PDB entry 9DKM | electron microscopy, 3.40 A resolution | chains A and B of the 3 polymer chains in the assembly

== Chain A ==
Protein: Dynein heavy chain, cytoplasmic
From: Saccharomyces cerevisiae
Reference sequence: P36022 (DYHC_YEAST); the construct has insertions or renumbered stretches relative to UniProt, so the offset changes along the chain: 1221-1494 = UniProt 1219-1492; 1510-4092 = UniProt 1510-4092
Chain sequence (2875 residues; each row starts with the number of its first residue; note: 15 numbers in that range are skipped by the numbering (no residue carries them; nothing is unmodelled there); a row labelled like 1494A-1494Q holds insertion residues (1494A, then the next letters in order)):
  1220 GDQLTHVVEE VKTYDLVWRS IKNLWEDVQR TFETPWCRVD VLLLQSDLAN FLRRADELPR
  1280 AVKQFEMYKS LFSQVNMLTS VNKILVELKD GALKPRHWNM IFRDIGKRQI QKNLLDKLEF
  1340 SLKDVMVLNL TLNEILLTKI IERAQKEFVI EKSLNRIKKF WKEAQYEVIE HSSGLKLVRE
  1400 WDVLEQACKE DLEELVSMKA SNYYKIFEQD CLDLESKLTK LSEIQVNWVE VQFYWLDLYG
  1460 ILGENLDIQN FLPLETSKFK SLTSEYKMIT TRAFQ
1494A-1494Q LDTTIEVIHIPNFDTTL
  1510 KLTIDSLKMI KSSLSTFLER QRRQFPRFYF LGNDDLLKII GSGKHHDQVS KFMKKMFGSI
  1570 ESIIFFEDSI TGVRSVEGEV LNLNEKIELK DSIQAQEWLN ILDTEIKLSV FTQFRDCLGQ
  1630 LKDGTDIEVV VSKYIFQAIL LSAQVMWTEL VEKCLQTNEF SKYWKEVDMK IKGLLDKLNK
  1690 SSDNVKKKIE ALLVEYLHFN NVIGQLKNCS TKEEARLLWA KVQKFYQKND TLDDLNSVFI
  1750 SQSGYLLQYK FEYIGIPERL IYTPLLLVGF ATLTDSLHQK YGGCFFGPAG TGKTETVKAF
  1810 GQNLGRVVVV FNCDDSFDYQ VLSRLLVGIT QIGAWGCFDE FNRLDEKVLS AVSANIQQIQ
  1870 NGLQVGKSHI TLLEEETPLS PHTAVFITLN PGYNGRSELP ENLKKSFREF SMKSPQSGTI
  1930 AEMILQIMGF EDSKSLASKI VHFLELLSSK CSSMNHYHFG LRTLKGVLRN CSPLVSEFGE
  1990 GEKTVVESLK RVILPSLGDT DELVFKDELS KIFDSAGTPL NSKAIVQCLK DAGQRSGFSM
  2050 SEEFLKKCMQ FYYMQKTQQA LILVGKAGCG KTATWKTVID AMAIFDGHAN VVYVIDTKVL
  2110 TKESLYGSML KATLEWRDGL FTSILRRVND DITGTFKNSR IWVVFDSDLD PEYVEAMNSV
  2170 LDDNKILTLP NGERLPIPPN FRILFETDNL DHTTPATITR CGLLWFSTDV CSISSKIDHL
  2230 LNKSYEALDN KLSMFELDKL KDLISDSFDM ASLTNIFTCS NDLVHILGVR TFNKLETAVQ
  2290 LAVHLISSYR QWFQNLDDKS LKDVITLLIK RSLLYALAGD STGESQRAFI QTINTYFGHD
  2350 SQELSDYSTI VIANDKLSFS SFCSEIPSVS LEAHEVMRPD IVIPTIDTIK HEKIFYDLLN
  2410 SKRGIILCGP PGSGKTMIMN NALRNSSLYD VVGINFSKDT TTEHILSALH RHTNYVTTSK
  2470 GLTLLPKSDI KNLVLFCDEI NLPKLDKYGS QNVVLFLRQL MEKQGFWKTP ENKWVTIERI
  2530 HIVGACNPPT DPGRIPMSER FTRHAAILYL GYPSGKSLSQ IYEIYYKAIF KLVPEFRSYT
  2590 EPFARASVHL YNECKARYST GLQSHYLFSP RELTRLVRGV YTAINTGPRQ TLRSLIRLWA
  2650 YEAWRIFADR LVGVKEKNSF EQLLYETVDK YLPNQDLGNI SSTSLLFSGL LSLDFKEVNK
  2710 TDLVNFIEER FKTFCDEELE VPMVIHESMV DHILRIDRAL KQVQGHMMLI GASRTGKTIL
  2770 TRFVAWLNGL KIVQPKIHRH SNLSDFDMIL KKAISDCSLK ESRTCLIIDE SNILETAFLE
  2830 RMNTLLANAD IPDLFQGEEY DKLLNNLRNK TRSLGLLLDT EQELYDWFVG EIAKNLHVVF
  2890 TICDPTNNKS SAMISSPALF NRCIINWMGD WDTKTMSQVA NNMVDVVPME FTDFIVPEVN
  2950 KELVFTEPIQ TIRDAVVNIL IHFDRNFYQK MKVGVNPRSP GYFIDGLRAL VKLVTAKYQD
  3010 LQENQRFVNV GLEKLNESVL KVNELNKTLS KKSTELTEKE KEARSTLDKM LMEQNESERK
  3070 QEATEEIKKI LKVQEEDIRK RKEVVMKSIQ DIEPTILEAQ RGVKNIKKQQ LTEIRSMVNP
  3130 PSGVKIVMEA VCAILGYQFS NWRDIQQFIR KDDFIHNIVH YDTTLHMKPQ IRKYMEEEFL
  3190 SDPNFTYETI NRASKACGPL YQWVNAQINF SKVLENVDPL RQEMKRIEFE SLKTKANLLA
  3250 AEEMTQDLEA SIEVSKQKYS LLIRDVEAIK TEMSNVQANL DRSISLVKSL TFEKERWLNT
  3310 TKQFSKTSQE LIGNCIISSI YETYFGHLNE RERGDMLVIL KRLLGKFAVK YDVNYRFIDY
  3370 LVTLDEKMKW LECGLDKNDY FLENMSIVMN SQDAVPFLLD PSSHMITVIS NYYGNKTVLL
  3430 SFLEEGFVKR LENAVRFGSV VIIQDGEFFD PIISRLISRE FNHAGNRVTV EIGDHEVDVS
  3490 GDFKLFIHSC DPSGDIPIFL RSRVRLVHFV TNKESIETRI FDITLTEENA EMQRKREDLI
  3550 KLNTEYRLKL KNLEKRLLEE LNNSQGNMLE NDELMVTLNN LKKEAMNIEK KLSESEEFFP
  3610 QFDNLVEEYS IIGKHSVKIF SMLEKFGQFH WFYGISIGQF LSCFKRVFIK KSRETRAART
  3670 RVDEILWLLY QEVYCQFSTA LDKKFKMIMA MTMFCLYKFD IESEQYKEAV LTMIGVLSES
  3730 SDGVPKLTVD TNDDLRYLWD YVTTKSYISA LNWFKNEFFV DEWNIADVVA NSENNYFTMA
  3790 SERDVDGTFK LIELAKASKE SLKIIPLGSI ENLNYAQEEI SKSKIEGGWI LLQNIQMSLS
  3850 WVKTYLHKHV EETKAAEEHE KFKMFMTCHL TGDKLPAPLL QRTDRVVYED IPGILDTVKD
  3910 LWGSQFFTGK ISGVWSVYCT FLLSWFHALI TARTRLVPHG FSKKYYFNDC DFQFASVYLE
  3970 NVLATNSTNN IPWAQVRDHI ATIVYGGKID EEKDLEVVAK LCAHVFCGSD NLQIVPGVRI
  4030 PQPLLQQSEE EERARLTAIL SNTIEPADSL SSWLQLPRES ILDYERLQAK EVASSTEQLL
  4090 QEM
Disordered / not traced: 1220-1432, 1494A-1494Q, 2025-2029, 2238-2244, 2347-2348, 2362-2365, 2468-2470, 2683-2685, 3035-3288, 3574-3581, 3660-3668, 3738-3740, 3862-3867, 3915-3921, 4092
Differences from the reference sequence: expression tag (1220); conflict Phe1575 (Leu in P36022), Ser1578 (Phe in P36022), Glu1668 (Gln in P36022), Val1777 (Ile in P36022), Val1984 (Ile in P36022), Val2936 (Ile in P36022), Gln3266 (Arg in P36022), Gly3343 (Ala in P36022), Val3444 (Ile in P36022), Arg3556 (Lys in P36022), Asp3742 (Asn in P36022), Val3895 (Phe in P36022), Asp4072 (Asn in P36022)
Metal / ion sites: Mg2+: Thr1803, Asp1848 (together with ADP)
Residues lining bound ligands:
  - ADP (adenosine-5'-diphosphate), molecule 1: Leu1769, Ile1770, Thr1772, Ala1798, Gly1799, Thr1800, Gly1801, Lys1802, Thr1803, Glu1804, Asp1848, Glu1849, Ile1929, Leu1970, Arg1971, Lys1974, Arg1978, Asp2171, Asp2172, Arg2209
  - ADP, molecule 2: Val2391, Ile2392, Pro2393, Thr2394, Thr2397, Pro2420, Gly2421, Ser2422, Gly2423, Lys2424, Thr2425, Met2426, Pro2562, Ile2570, Tyr2571, Tyr2574, Pro2619, Arg2620, Thr2623
  - ADP, molecule 3: Val2730, Pro2731, Met2732, Val2733, His2735, Met2738, Ala2761, Ser2762, Arg2763, Thr2764, Gly2765, Lys2766, Thr2767, Ile2768, Thr2890, Cys2892, Trp2920, Val2928, Ile2993, Arg2997, Phe3508, Arg3512
  - ATP (adenosine-5'-triphosphate): Phe2047, Ser2048, Phe2053, Ala2076, Gly2077, Cys2078, Gly2079, Lys2080, Thr2081, Ala2082, Glu2195, Val2219, Cys2220, Ser2224, Lys2225, His2228, Leu2229, Glu2285, Arg2507, Glu2511, Arg2549, Arg2552
Curated features (UniProtKB/Swiss-Prot):
  - binding site (ATP): Gly1796 to Thr1803, Gly2074 to Thr2081, Gly2418 to Thr2425, Gly2760 to Thr2767
What the authors report for this chain:
  - mutagenesis - D2868K: increased catalytic activity
  - mutagenesis - D2868K: unchanged binding to Lis1 (citing earlier work)

== Chain B ==
Protein: Nuclear distribution protein PAC1
From: Saccharomyces cerevisiae
Reference sequence: P39946 (LIS1_YEAST); residue numbers follow UniProt; this construct covers 1-494
Chain sequence (495 residues; row label = number of the first residue in the row; numbering starts at 0):
     0 GMTNWQQQLP LTDTQKNELD KSVLRYLNWN YKQTVRHEHA QDYESVRHAI VTLSGFLLQE
    60 SVDRQEFISN NDTSNESMVD IDELLLPKKW NSIVRLQKKI IELEQNTETL VSQIKDLNTQ
   120 VSELAQFKPT TSNGTSAHNV LKWIPRNLPS CLINVESSVT SVKLHPNLPI VFVATDHGKL
   180 YAFDLFNYTI PLASLQSHTK AITSMDVLFT NYTNSSKKNY LVIVTASKDL QIHVFKWVSE
   240 ECKFQQIRSL LGHEHIVSAV KIWQKNNDVH IASCSRDQTV KIWDFHNGWS LKTFQPHSQW
   300 VRSIDVLGDY IISGSHDTTL RLTHWPSGNG LSVGTGHEFP IEKVKFIHFI EDSPEIRFRT
   360 PSTDRYKNWG MQYCVSASRD RTIKIWEIPL PTLMAHRAPI PNPTDSNFRC VLTLKGHLSW
   420 VRDISIRGQY LFSCADDKSV RCWDLNTGQC LHVWEKLHTG FVNCLDLDVD FDSNVTPRQM
   480 MVTGGLDCKS NVFMR
Disordered / not traced: 0-158, 183-191, 208-218, 251-494
Differences from the reference sequence: expression tag (0)
What the authors report for this chain:
  - mutagenesis - R275A/R301A/R378A/W419A/K437A: abolished catalytic activity with Dynein heavy chain, cytoplasmic (chain A)
  - mutagenesis - R275A/R301A/R378A/W419A/K437A: abolished binding to Dynein heavy chain, cytoplasmic (chain A) (citing earlier work)

== How chain A and chain B interact ==
Residue-residue contacts (10; chain A residue first):
  Val2935(A) with Gln244(B)
  Val2936(A) with Gln245(B)
  Pro2937(A) with Gln245(B)
  Glu2939(A) with Arg247(B); Ser248(B), hydrogen bond (backbone-backbone)
  Phe2940(A) with Ser248(B)
  Asp2942(A) with Leu250(B)
  Arg2962(A) with Ile246(B)
  Gln3011(A) with Gln195(B), hydrogen bond (side chain-backbone)
  Asn3018(A) with Thr198(B)
Interface residues without a listed pair, chain B (9 interface residues in all): Lys199

== Summary ==
The chain A/chain B interface involves 9 residues from each chain; the contacts include 2 hydrogen bonds.
Polar pairs include Gln3011(A)-Gln195(B) and Glu2939(A)-Ser248(B). The paper reports that D2868K of chain A
increases catalytic activity; R275A/R301A/R378A/W419A/K437A of chain B abolish catalytic activity with Dynein
heavy chain, cytoplasmic (chain A).
Chain A is Dynein heavy chain, cytoplasmic and chain B is Nuclear distribution protein PAC1, both from
Saccharomyces cerevisiae; the structure, CryoEM structures of yeast cytoplasmic dynein in the presence of ATP
and Lis1, was determined by electron microscopy (same publication as 9DJ7, 9DJU, 9DJZ, 9DK0, 9DKH, 9DKX and 6
further entries).
